Entry 9QGD (X-ray diffraction, 1.24 A resolution); this record covers chain D.

[Chain D]
Name: All1865 protein
From: Nostoc sp. PCC 7120
Reference sequence: Q8YVV8 (Q8YVV8_NOSS1); residues 12-375 here correspond to UniProt positions 39-402 (UniProt number = residue number + 27)
Chain sequence (375 residues; numbered 1 to 375; the number before each row is that of its first residue):
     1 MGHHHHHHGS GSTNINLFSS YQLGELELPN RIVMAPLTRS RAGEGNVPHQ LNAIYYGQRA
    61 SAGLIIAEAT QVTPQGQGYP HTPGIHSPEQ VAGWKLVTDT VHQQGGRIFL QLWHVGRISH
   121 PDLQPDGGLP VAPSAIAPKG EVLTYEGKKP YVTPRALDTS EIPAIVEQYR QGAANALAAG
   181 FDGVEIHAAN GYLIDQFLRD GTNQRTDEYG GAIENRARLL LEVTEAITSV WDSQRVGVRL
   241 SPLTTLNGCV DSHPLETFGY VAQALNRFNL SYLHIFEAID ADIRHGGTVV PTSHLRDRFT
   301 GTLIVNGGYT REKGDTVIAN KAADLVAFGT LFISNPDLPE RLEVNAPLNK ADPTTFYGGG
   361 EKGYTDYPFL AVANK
Disordered / not traced: 1-13, 371-375
Sequence notes: initiating methionine (1); expression tag (2-11); conflict Ser40 (Gln67 in Q8YVV8), Leu243 (Ser270 in Q8YVV8), Thr244 (Gly271 in Q8YVV8), Leu246 (Phe273 in Q8YVV8), Gly248 (Asp275 in Q8YVV8), Cys249 (Ile276 in Q8YVV8), Val250 (Arg277 in Q8YVV8); engineered mutation Lys350 (Gln377 in Q8YVV8)
Residues lining bound ligands: FMN (flavin mononucleotide): Ala35, Pro36, Leu37, Thr38, Glu68, Ala69, Gln111, His187, Asn190, Arg239, Phe276, Ile279, Asn306, Gly307, Gly308, Ala327, Phe328, Gly329, Thr330, Ile333, Phe356, Tyr357

[Summary]
Ligands of chain D: flavin mononucleotide.
Chain D is All1865 protein (Nostoc sp. PCC 7120); the structure, Crystal structure of an NADH-accepting ene
reductase variant NostocER1-L1,5 mutant Q350K, was determined by X-ray diffraction (same publication as 9QGB,
9QGC, 9QGE and 9QGF).
